Entry 8G2G (X-ray diffraction, 2.02 A resolution); this record covers chain A.

# Chain A
Protein: Protein arginine N-methyltransferase 3
Source organism: Homo sapiens
Notes: EC 2.1.1.319
UniProt: O60678 (ANM3_HUMAN); residue numbers follow UniProt; this construct covers 211-531
Amino-acid sequence (340 residues; numbered 192 to 531; the number before each row is that of its first residue):
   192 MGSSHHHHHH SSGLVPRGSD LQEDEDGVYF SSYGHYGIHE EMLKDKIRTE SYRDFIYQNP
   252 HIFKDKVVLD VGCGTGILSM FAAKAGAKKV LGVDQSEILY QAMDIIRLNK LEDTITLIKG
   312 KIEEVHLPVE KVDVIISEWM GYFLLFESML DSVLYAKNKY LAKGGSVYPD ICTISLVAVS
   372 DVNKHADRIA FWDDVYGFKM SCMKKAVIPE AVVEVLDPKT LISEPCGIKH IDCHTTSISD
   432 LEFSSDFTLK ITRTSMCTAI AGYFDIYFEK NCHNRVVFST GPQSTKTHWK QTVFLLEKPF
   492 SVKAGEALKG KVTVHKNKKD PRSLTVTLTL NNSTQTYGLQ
Disordered / not traced: 192-216
Differences from the reference sequence: initiating methionine (192); expression tag (193-210)
Ligand contacts: YVU (5'-S-[2-(benzylcarbamamido)ethyl]-5'-thioadenosine): Y220, F221, Y224, H230, M233, L234, R239, T240, Y243, G263, C264, G265, I268, L269, F272, V284, D285, Q286, S287, I289, G311, K312, I313, E314, E329, M340, S343
Curated features (UniProtKB/Swiss-Prot):
  - active site: E329, E338
  - binding site (S-adenosyl-L-homocysteine): R239, G263, D285, I313, E314, S343
Reported in the primary citation:
  - binding site for YVU: F221, R239, Y243, G263, L269, D285, I313, E314
  - conformationally variable residues (side-chain flip): R239, T240, L269

# In short
Ligands of chain A: compound YVU. UniProt lists active-site residues E329 and E338 and 6
S-adenosyl-L-homocysteine-binding residues. From the paper: a binding site for YVU at F221, R239 and Y243
among others; conformational variability at R239, T240 and L269.
Chain A is Protein arginine N-methyltransferase 3 (Homo sapiens); the structure, Crystal structure of PRMT3
with compound YD1113, was determined by X-ray diffraction, deposited together with 8G2I and 8G2F.
